9DWI - chains E and I of the 12 polymer chains in the assembly; structure by electron microscopy, 3.30 A resolution.

Chain E:
Molecule: Histone H3.2
From: Homo sapiens
UniProtKB: Q71DI3 (H32_HUMAN); residues 1-135 here correspond to UniProt positions 2-136 (UniProt number = residue number + 1)
Sequence (135 residues; each row starts with the number of its first residue):
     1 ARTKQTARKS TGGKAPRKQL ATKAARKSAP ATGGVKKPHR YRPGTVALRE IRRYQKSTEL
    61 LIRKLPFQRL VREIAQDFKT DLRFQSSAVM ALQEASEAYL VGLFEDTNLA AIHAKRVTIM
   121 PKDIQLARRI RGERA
Unresolved in the structure: 1-35, 135
Differences from the reference sequence: engineered mutation Ala110 (Cys111 in Q71DI3)
UniProt features mapped onto this chain:
  - modified residue: Arg2 (Asymmetric dimethylarginine), Thr3 (Phosphothreonine), Lys4 (Allysine), Gln5 (5-glutamyl dopamine), Thr6 (Phosphothreonine), Arg8 (Citrulline), Lys9 (N6,N6,N6-trimethyllysine), Ser10 (ADP-ribosylserine), Thr11 (Phosphothreonine), Lys14 (N6-(2-hydroxyisobutyryl)lysine), Arg17 (Asymmetric dimethylarginine), Lys18 (N6-(2-hydroxyisobutyryl)lysine), Lys23 (N6-(2-hydroxyisobutyryl)lysine), Arg26 (Citrulline), Lys27 (N6,N6,N6-trimethyllysine), Ser28 (ADP-ribosylserine), Lys36 (N6,N6,N6-trimethyllysine), Lys37 (N6-methyllysine), Tyr41 (Phosphotyrosine), Lys56 (N6,N6,N6-trimethyllysine) and 8 more in UniProt
  - lipidation: Lys18 (N6-decanoyllysine)

Chain I:
Molecule: 601 I strand (damaged strand 1)
Sequence (117 nucleotides; each row starts with the number of its first residue):
     1 ATCGAGAATC CCGGTGCCGA GGCCGCTCAA TTGGTCGTAG ACAGCTCTAG CACCGCTTAA
    61 ACGCACGTAC GCGCTGTCCC CCGCGTTTTA ACCGCCAAGG GGATTACTCC CTAGTCT

How chain E and chain I interact:
Residue-residue contacts - 21 pairs, chain E then chain I:
  His39(E) - DA7(I)  sugar contact
  Arg40(E) - DG83(I)  hydrogen bond to the base
  Arg40(E) - DC84(I)  hydrogen bond to the sugar
  Tyr41(E) - DA7(I)  phosphate contact
  Tyr41(E) - DG83(I)  sugar contact
  Tyr41(E) - DC84(I)  phosphate contact
  Pro43(E) - DG83(I)  sugar contact
  Gly44(E) - DG83(I)  hydrogen bond to the phosphate
  Val46(E) - DG83(I)  phosphate contact
  Val46(E) - DC84(I)  phosphate contact
  Ala47(E) - DG83(I)  hydrogen bond to the phosphate
  Arg49(E) - DA8(I)  phosphate contact
  Arg49(E) - DT9(I)  phosphate contact
  Arg63(E) - DA91(I)  phosphate contact
  Arg63(E) - DC92(I)  salt bridge to the phosphate
  Lys64(E) - DC92(I)  hydrogen bond to the phosphate
  Leu65(E) - DC92(I)  hydrogen bond to the phosphate
  Pro66(E) - DA91(I)  phosphate contact
  Arg69(E) - DA91(I)  salt bridge to the phosphate
  Arg83(E) - DG99(I)  base contact
  Arg83(E) - DG101(I)  hydrogen bond to the sugar
Other interface residues (no listed pair), chain E (17 interface residues in all): Arg42, Thr45, Arg53
Other interface residues (no listed pair), chain I (12 interface residues in all): DG6, DC82, DG100

Summary:
The interface between chain E and chain I involves 17 residues on one side and 12 on the other, with 7
hydrogen bonds and 2 salt bridges. Among the polar pairs are Arg40(E)-DG83(I), Arg40(E)-DC84(I) and
Arg83(E)-DG101(I).
Here chain E is Histone H3.2 (Homo sapiens) and chain I is 601 I strand (damaged strand 1). Entry 9DWI (DNA
Polymerase Beta bound to a nucleosome containing a 1-nt gap at SHL-4.5 (State 3, composite)) was determined by
electron microscopy.
